PDB entry 6B8H | electron microscopy, 3.60 A resolution | chains C and F of the 60 polymer chains in the assembly

== Chain C ==
Name: ATP synthase subunit alpha, mitochondrial
Organism: Saccharomyces cerevisiae (strain ATCC 204508 / S288c)
UniProt: P07251 (ATPA_YEAST); residues 1-510 here correspond to UniProt positions 36-545 (UniProt number = residue number + 35)
Amino-acid sequence (510 residues; numbered 1 to 510; the number before each row is that of its first residue):
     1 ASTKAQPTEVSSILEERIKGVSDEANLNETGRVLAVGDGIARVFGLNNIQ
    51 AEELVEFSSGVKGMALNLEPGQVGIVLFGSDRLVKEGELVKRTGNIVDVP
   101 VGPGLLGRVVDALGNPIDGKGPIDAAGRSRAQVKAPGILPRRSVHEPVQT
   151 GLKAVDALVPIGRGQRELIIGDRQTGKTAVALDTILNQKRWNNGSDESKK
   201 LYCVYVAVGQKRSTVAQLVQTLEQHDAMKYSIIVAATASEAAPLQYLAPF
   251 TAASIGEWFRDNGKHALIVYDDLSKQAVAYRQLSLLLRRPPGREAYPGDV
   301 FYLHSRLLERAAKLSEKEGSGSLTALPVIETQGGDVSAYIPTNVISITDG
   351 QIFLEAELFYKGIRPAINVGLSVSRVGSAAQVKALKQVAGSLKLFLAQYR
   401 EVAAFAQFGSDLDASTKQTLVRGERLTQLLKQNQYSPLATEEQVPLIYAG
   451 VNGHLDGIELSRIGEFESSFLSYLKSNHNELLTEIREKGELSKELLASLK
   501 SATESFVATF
Disordered / not traced: 1-6, 27-29, 510
Metal / ion sites: Mg2+: Thr-178 (together with AMP-PNP)
Small-molecule neighbours:
  - AMP-PNP, molecule 1: Asp-172, Arg-173, Gln-174, Thr-175, Gly-176, Lys-177, Thr-178, Ala-179, Asp-271, Glu-330, Phe-359, Arg-364, Pro-365, Gln-432, Asn-433, Gln-434
  - AMP-PNP, molecule 2: Ser-346, Ser-374, Arg-375
UniProt features mapped onto this chain:
  - binding site (ATP): Gly-171 to Thr-178
  - site: Ser-372 (Required for activity)
  - modified residue (Phosphoserine): Ser-22, Ser-143

== Chain F ==
Name: ATP synthase subunit beta, mitochondrial
Organism: Saccharomyces cerevisiae (strain ATCC 204508 / S288c)
Notes: EC 3.6.3.14
UniProt: P00830 (ATPB_YEAST); residues 1-478 here correspond to UniProt positions 34-511 (UniProt number = residue number + 33)
Amino-acid sequence (478 residues; numbered 1 to 478; the number before each row is that of its first residue):
     1 ASAAQSTPITGKVTAVIGAIVDVHFEQSELPAILNALEIKTPQGKLVLEV
    51 AQHLGENTVRTIAMDGTEGLVRGEKVLDTGGPISVPVGRETLGRIINVIG
   101 EPIDERGPIKSKLRKPIHADPPSFAEQSTSAEILETGIKVVDLLAPYARG
   151 GKIGLFGGAGVGKTVFIQELINNIAKAHGGFSVFTGVGERTREGNDLYRE
   201 MKETGVINLEGESKVALVFGQMNEPPGARARVALTGLTIAEYFRDEEGQD
   251 VLLFIDNIFRFTQAGSEVSALLGRIPSAVGYQPTLATDMGLLQERITTTK
   301 KGSVTSVQAVYVPADDLTDPAPATTFAHLDATTVLSRGISELGIYPAVDP
   351 LDSKSRLLDAAVVGQEHYDVASKVQETLQTYKSLQDIIAILGMDELSEQD
   401 KLTVERARKIQRFLSQPFAVAEVFTGIPGKLVRLKDTVASFKAVLEGKYD
   451 NIPEHAFYMVGGIEDVVAKAEKLAAEAN
Disordered / not traced: 1-6, 476-478
Metal / ion sites: Mg2+: Thr-164, Glu-189 (together with AMP-PNP)
Small-molecule neighbours:
  - AMP-PNP, molecule 1: Gly-158, Ala-159, Gly-160, Val-161, Gly-162, Lys-163, Thr-164, Val-165, Glu-189, Arg-190, Glu-193, Asp-256, Tyr-311, Tyr-345, Pro-346, Phe-418, Ala-421, Phe-424
  - AMP-PNP, molecule 2: Ser-355, Arg-356, Tyr-368
UniProt features mapped onto this chain:
  - binding site (ATP): Gly-157 to Thr-164
  - modified residue: Thr-79 (Phosphothreonine), Thr-204 (Phosphothreonine), Ser-340 (Phosphoserine)

== Interface between chain C and chain F ==
Pairs across the interface (88; chain C residue first):
  Leu-34(C) / Gly-55(F)
  Ala-35(C) / His-53(F)
  Ala-35(C) / Leu-54(F)
  Ala-35(C) / Gly-55(F)
  Val-36(C) / Ile-33(F)
  Val-36(C) / Gln-52(F)
  Val-36(C) / His-53(F)  hydrogen bond (backbone-backbone)
  Gly-37(C) / Gln-52(F)
  Asp-38(C) / Gln-52(F)
  Asp-38(C) / Arg-274(F)  salt bridge
  Asp-81(C) / Ile-33(F)
  Arg-82(C) / Ala-32(F)
  Arg-82(C) / Ile-33(F)
  Arg-82(C) / Asp-120(F)  salt bridge
  Lys-85(C) / Leu-30(F)
  Lys-85(C) / His-53(F)
  Glu-86(C) / Leu-30(F)
  Glu-86(C) / His-53(F)  hydrogen bond (backbone-side chain)
  Glu-86(C) / Gly-55(F)
  Glu-86(C) / Glu-56(F)  hydrogen bond (side chain-backbone)
  Glu-86(C) / Asn-57(F)  hydrogen bond (side chain-backbone)
  Val-109(C) / Phe-124(F)  hydrophobic
  Ile-117(C) / Phe-124(F)
  Ile-117(C) / Ala-125(F)
  Asp-118(C) / Ala-125(F)
  Arg-173(C) / Leu-317(F)
  Arg-173(C) / Phe-326(F)
  Arg-173(C) / Asp-352(F)  salt bridge
  Gln-174(C) / Lys-354(F)
  Lys-211(C) / Glu-294(F)
  Lys-211(C) / Ala-327(F)
  Lys-211(C) / His-328(F)  hydrogen bond (side chain-backbone)
  Lys-211(C) / Leu-329(F)  hydrogen bond (side chain-backbone)
  Lys-211(C) / Asp-330(F)  salt bridge
  Arg-212(C) / Pro-121(F)
  Arg-212(C) / Pro-122(F)  hydrogen bond (side chain-backbone)
  Arg-212(C) / Ser-123(F)
  Arg-212(C) / Phe-124(F)
  Arg-212(C) / Gln-127(F)
  Arg-212(C) / Glu-294(F)  hydrogen bond (backbone-side chain)
  Ser-213(C) / Gln-127(F)  hydrogen bond (backbone-side chain)
  Ser-213(C) / Thr-129(F)
  Val-215(C) / Phe-124(F)  hydrophobic
  Ala-216(C) / Phe-124(F)
  Gln-217(C) / Thr-129(F)
  Gln-217(C) / Arg-356(F)  hydrogen bond
  Gln-220(C) / Thr-129(F)
  Thr-237(C) / Glu-294(F)
  Ala-238(C) / Gly-290(F)
  Ala-238(C) / Glu-294(F)
  Ala-238(C) / His-328(F)
  Ser-239(C) / Pro-121(F)
  Ser-239(C) / Gly-290(F)
  Ser-239(C) / Leu-291(F)
  Ser-239(C) / Glu-294(F)
  Glu-240(C) / Thr-287(F)
  Gln-245(C) / Thr-287(F)
  Lys-275(C) / Ala-327(F)
  Arg-281(C) / Ser-277(F)
  Arg-281(C) / Ala-278(F)
  Gln-282(C) / Pro-283(F)
  Gln-282(C) / Thr-284(F)
  Gln-282(C) / Thr-287(F)  hydrogen bond
  Leu-285(C) / Ile-275(F)
  Leu-285(C) / Pro-276(F)
  Leu-285(C) / Ser-277(F)
  Leu-285(C) / Pro-283(F)  hydrophobic
  Leu-286(C) / Arg-274(F)
  Leu-286(C) / Thr-284(F)
  Arg-288(C) / Gly-273(F)  hydrogen bond (side chain-backbone)
  Arg-288(C) / Ile-275(F)
  Ala-295(C) / Ser-277(F)
  Ala-295(C) / Ala-278(F)
  Gln-332(C) / Thr-318(F)
  Gln-332(C) / Ala-323(F)
  Glu-357(C) / Gln-379(F)
  Glu-357(C) / Ser-383(F)  hydrogen bond
  Tyr-360(C) / Leu-351(F)  hydrogen bond (side chain-backbone)
  Tyr-360(C) / Lys-354(F)  hydrogen bond
  Tyr-360(C) / Gln-375(F)
  Tyr-360(C) / Glu-376(F)  hydrogen bond (backbone-backbone)
  Tyr-360(C) / Gln-379(F)
  Lys-361(C) / Glu-376(F)
  Lys-361(C) / Gln-379(F)
  Lys-361(C) / Ser-383(F)
  Arg-364(C) / Tyr-368(F)  hydrogen bond
  Arg-364(C) / Ser-372(F)
  Arg-364(C) / Gln-375(F)
Also at the interface, not in a pair above, chain C (48 interface residues in all): Arg-42, Val-84, Gln-210, Val-219, Ala-242, Val-278, Arg-289, Pro-291, Glu-294, Ala-356
Also at the interface, not in a pair above, chain F (54 interface residues in all): Leu-34, Thr-58, His-118, Ala-119, Lys-152, Ala-286, Ser-353

== Overview ==
48 residues of chain C face 54 of chain F across their interface; the contacts include 17 hydrogen bonds and 4
salt bridges. Among the polar pairs are Asp-38(C)/Arg-274(F), Arg-82(C)/Asp-120(F) and Arg-173(C)/Asp-352(F).
One AMP-PNP molecule is bound between chain C and chain F.
Here chain C is ATP synthase subunit alpha, mitochondrial and chain F is ATP synthase subunit beta,
mitochondrial, both from Saccharomyces cerevisiae (strain ATCC 204508 / S288c). Entry 6B8H (Mosaic model of
yeast mitochondrial ATP synthase monomer) was determined by electron microscopy, deposited together with 6B2Z.
